PDB entry 8YR5 | X-ray diffraction, 2.83 A resolution | chains B and E of the 12 polymer chains in the assembly

Chain B (and E):
Name: CDP-diacylglycerol--serine O-phosphatidyltransferase
From: Escherichia coli str. K-12 substr. MG1655
Notes: EC 2.7.8.8; chain E of this document is another copy of the same molecule, construct and numbering; everything in this record applies to it too
UniProt: P23830 (PSS_ECOLI); numbering as in UniProt (aligned over 2-451)
Chain sequence (461 residues; each row starts with the number of its first residue; numbers below 1 keep their minus sign (Met-9 is residue -9)):
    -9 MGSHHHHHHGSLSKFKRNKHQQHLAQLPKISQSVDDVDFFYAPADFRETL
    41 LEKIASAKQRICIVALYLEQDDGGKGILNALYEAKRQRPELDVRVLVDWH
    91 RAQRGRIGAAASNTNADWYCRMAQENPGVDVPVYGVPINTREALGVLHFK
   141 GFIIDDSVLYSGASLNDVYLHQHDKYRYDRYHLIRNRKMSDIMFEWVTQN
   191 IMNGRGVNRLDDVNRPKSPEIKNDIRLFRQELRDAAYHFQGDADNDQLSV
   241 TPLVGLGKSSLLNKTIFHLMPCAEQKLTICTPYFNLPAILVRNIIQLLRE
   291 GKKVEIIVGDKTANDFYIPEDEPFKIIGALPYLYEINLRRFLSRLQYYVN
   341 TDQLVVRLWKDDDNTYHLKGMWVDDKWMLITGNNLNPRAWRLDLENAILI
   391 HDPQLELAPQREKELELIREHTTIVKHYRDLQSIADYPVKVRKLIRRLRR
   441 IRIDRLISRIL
Not modelled in the structure: -9 to 6, 98-103 (chain E: -9 to 6)
Construct notes: initiating methionine (-9); expression tag (-8 to 1)
Curated features (UniProtKB/Swiss-Prot):
  - active site: His138, Asp169, His357, Glu385
  - binding site (a CDP-1,2-diacyl-sn-glycerol): Leu56, Tyr57, Arg91, Arg94, Arg96, Ile97, Glu132, Ala133, Val136, His138, Lys140, Gly152, Tyr159, Arg167, Tyr273, Asp305, Phe306, Ile316, Ile317, Leu320 and 9 more in UniProt
  - mutagenesis: Tyr57 (Y57A: Does not affect enzyme activity when serine concentration is saturating but reduces significantly when limiting), Arg91 (R91A: Reduces the enzyme activity), Arg94 (R94A: Reduces the enzyme activity), Arg96 (R96A: Does not affect enzyme activity), Arg131 (R131E: Does not affect enzyme membrane association; when associated with 212-E--E-219), His138 (H138A: Reduces the enzyme activity), Lys140 (K140A: Abolishes the enzyme activity), Tyr159 (Y159A: Reduces the enzyme activity when serine concentration is saturating but becomes comparable to the wild type when limiting), Arg167 (R167A: Reduces the enzyme activity), Lys212 to Arg219 (Does not affect enzyme membrane association; when associated with E-131), Tyr273 (Y273A: Reduces the enzyme activity), Asp305 (D305A: Reduces the enzyme activity), 7 further mutagenesis entries in UniProt
Reported in the primary citation:
  - catalytic residues: Asp169, His357, Glu385 (proposed by the authors, not directly observed)
  - mutagenesis - H138A (180-fold): decreased catalytic activity on 18:1/18:1 CDP-DG
  - mutagenesis - K140A, H357A: abolished catalytic activity
  - mutagenesis - R91A, R94A, Y159A, R167A, Y273A, D305A, F306A: decreased catalytic activity on CDP-DG
  - mutagenesis - Y57A: decreased catalytic activity
  - mutagenesis - Y273A, D305A: decreased catalytic activity on serine
  - mutagenesis - Y159A: unchanged catalytic activity on serine
  - mutagenesis - D145A, D169A, D364A, E385A: decreased stability
  - mutagenesis - R131E/K212E/R219E: unchanged localization
  - mutagenesis - K433E/R436E/R437E/R439E/R440E/R442E/R445E/R449E: decreased localization

How chain B and chain E interact:
Residue-residue contacts (13):
  Ser333(B) - Ser333(E)
  Ser333(B) - Arg334(E)
  Arg334(B) - Ser333(E)
  Arg334(B) - Tyr418(E)
  Tyr337(B) - His417(E)
  Tyr337(B) - Tyr418(E)
  Tyr337(B) - Arg419(E)  hydrogen bond
  Tyr338(B) - Arg419(E)  hydrogen bond
  His417(B) - Tyr337(E)
  Tyr418(B) - Tyr337(E)
  Arg419(B) - Tyr337(E)  hydrogen bond
  Arg419(B) - Tyr338(E)  hydrogen bond
  Arg445(B) - Arg445(E)
Interface residues without a listed pair, chain B (11 interface residues in all): Arg289, Arg329, Arg449
Interface residues without a listed pair, chain E (11 interface residues in all): Arg289, Arg329, Arg442

Summary:
The chain B/chain E interface involves 11 residues from each chain, with 4 hydrogen bonds. Polar pairs include
Tyr337(B)-Arg419(E) and Tyr338(B)-Arg419(E). The paper reports catalytic residues Asp169(B), His357(B) and
Glu385(B); R91A, R94A and Y159A of chain B, among others, reduce catalytic activity on CDP-DG; 17
substitutions were tested in all.
Both chains are CDP-diacylglycerol--serine O-phosphatidyltransferase (Escherichia coli str. K-12 substr.
MG1655). Entry 8YR5 (Crystal structure of E. coli phosphatidylserine synthase in apo state) was determined by
X-ray diffraction, deposited together with 8YR6.
